PDB entry 5GI0 | X-ray diffraction, 2.04 A resolution | chain A

[Chain A]
Protein: Multiple organellar RNA editing factor 9, chloroplastic
Source organism: Arabidopsis thaliana
UniProt: Q9LPZ1 (MORF9_ARATH); residues 3-124 here correspond to UniProt positions 75-196 (UniProt number = residue number + 72)
Chain sequence (133 residues; row label = number of the first residue in the row):
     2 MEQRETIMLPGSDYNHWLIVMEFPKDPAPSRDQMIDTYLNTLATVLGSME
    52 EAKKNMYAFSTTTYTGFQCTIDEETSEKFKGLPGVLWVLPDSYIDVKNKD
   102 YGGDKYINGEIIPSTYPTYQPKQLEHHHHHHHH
Unresolved in the structure: 2-10, 133-134
Construct notes: initiating methionine (2); engineered mutation Ser13 (Cys85 in Q9LPZ1), Ser115 (Cys187 in Q9LPZ1); expression tag (125-134)
Modified residues: Mse2, Mse9 (selenomethionine); Mse22, Mse35, Mse50, Mse57 (selenomethionine; parent Met)

[Summary]
Chain A is Multiple organellar RNA editing factor 9, chloroplastic (Arabidopsis thaliana); the structure,
Crystal structure of RNA editing factor MORF9/RIP9, was determined by X-ray diffraction together with 5IWW and
5IZW from the same study.
